PDB entry 4ZM0 | X-ray diffraction, 3.17 A resolution | chains A and B of the 4 polymer chains in the assembly

== Chain A (and B) ==
Molecule: Antitoxin phd
From: Enterobacteria phage P1
Notes: chain B of this document is another copy of the same molecule, construct and numbering; everything in this record applies to it too
UniProt: Q06253 (PHD_BPP1); residues 1-73 here = UniProt positions 1-73
Sequence (73 residues; numbered 1 to 73; the number before each row is that of its first residue):
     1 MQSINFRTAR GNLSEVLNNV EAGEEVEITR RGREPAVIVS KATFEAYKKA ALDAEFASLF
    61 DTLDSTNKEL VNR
Unresolved in the structure: 56-73 (chain B: 58-73)
UniProt features mapped onto this chain:
  - region: Ala50 to Arg73 (Sufficient for antitoxin activity, its presence prevents formation of a doc-EF-Tu complex)
  - mutagenesis: Phe44 (F44A: Significantly decreases repressor activity, binds DNA less well, inhibits doc normally), Tyr47 (Y47A: Decreases repressor activity, binds DNA less well, inhibits doc normally), Lys48 (K48M: Decreases repressor activity, binds DNA less well, inhibits doc normally)
Residues lining bound ligands: tris-hydroxymethyl-methyl-ammonium (144): Gly11, Asn12, Glu15

== Interface between chain A and chain B ==
Residue-residue contacts - 63 pairs, chain A then chain B:
  Met1(A) with Glu45(B); Lys48(B)
  Phe6(A) with Leu13(B), hydrophobic; Ser14(B); Leu17(B), hydrophobic
  Arg10(A) with Arg10(B); Leu13(B)
  Leu13(A) with Phe6(B), hydrophobic; Arg10(B)
  Ser14(A) with Phe6(B); Arg30(B)
  Leu17(A) with Phe6(B), hydrophobic; Ile28(B), hydrophobic; Arg30(B); Ala36(B), hydrophobic
  Asn18(A) with Arg30(B), hydrogen bond; Arg33(B), hydrogen bond
  Glu21(A) with Arg30(B), salt bridge; Arg33(B), salt bridge; Glu34(B)
  Glu25(A) with Phe44(B); Lys48(B), salt bridge
  Glu27(A) with Lys41(B)
  Arg30(A) with Ser14(B); Leu17(B); Asn18(B), hydrogen bond; Glu21(B), salt bridge
  Arg33(A) with Glu21(B)
  Glu34(A) with Glu21(B), hydrogen bond (backbone-side chain)
  Pro35(A) with Ser40(B); Lys41(B), hydrogen bond (backbone-backbone)
  Ala36(A) with Leu17(B), hydrophobic; Ile38(B), hydrophobic; Val39(B); Lys41(B)
  Val37(A) with Val37(B); Ile38(B); Val39(B), hydrogen bond (backbone-backbone); Lys41(B); Phe44(B), hydrophobic
  Ile38(A) with Ala36(B), hydrophobic; Val37(B); Ile38(B), hydrophobic
  Val39(A) with Ala36(B); Val37(B), hydrogen bond (backbone-backbone)
  Lys41(A) with Met1(B); Glu27(B), salt bridge; Pro35(B), hydrogen bond (backbone-backbone); Ala36(B); Val37(B)
  Phe44(A) with Glu25(B); Val37(B), hydrophobic; Val39(B), hydrophobic; Phe44(B), hydrophobic; Tyr47(B), hydrophobic
  Tyr47(A) with Phe44(B), hydrophobic; Tyr47(B); Lys48(B)
  Lys48(A) with Glu25(B), salt bridge; Tyr47(B)
  Ala50(A) with Tyr47(B); Ala50(B), hydrophobic; Ala51(B)
Interface residues without a listed pair, chain A (28 interface residues in all): Ala9, Val20, Ile28, Ser40, Asp53
Interface residues without a listed pair, chain B (28 interface residues in all): Val20

== In short ==
The chain A/chain B interface involves 28 residues from each chain; the contacts include 8 hydrogen bonds and
6 salt bridges. Polar contacts include Glu21(A)-Arg30(B), Glu21(A)-Arg33(B) and Glu25(A)-Lys48(B). Chain A
binds tris-hydroxymethyl-methyl-ammonium. UniProt lists 3 mutagenesis sites on chain A.
Chain A and chain B are both Antitoxin phd (Enterobacteria phage P1); the structure, Antitoxin Phd from phage
P1 in complex with its operator DNA inverted repeat, was determined by X-ray diffraction together with 4ZLX
and 4ZM2 from the same study.
